PDB entry 6G0O | X-ray diffraction, 1.40 A resolution | chains A and B

[Chain A]
Protein: Bromodomain-containing protein 4
From: Homo sapiens
Reference sequence: O60885 (BRD4_HUMAN); numbering as in UniProt (aligned over 42-168)
Sequence (127 residues; each row starts with the number of its first residue):
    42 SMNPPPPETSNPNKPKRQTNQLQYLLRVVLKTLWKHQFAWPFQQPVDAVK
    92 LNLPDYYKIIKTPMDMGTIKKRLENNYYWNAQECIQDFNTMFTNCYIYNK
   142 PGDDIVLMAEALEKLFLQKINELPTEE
Unresolved in the structure: 167-168
Differences from the reference sequence: conflict Met-43 (Thr in O60885)
UniProt features mapped onto this chain:
  - site: Asn-140 (Acetylated histone binding)
  - cross-link: Lys-99 (Glycyl lysine isopeptide (Lys-Gly) (interchain with G-Cter in SUMO2))
What the authors report for this chain:
  - binding site for Transcriptional regulator ATRX (chain B): Asn-140

[Chain B]
Protein: Transcriptional regulator ATRX
Notes: EC 3.6.4.12
Reference sequence: P46100 (ATRX_HUMAN); residue numbers follow UniProt; this construct covers 1027-1037
Sequence (11 residues; row label = number of the first residue in the row):
  1027 HFPKGIKQIKY
Differences from the reference sequence: conflict Tyr-1037 (Asn in P46100)
Modified residues: Lys-1030 (N(6)-acetyllysine; ALY); Lys-1033 (N(6)-acetyllysine; ALY)
What the authors report for this chain:
  - post-translational modification sites: Lys-1030, Lys-1033

[Interface between chain A and chain B]
Contacting residue pairs - 22 pairs, chain A then chain B:
  Trp-81(A) / Lys-1033(B)
  Pro-82(A) / Lys-1033(B)
  Phe-83(A) / Lys-1030(B)
  Val-87(A) / Lys-1030(B)
  Leu-92(A) / Lys-1030(B)
  Leu-92(A) / Lys-1033(B)
  Asn-93(A) / Phe-1028(B)
  Leu-94(A) / Phe-1028(B)
  Pro-95(A) / Phe-1028(B)  hydrophobic
  Asp-96(A) / Phe-1028(B)
  Cys-136(A) / Lys-1030(B)
  Tyr-139(A) / His-1027(B)  hydrogen bond (backbone-side chain)
  Tyr-139(A) / Phe-1028(B)
  Asn-140(A) / Lys-1030(B)
  Lys-141(A) / His-1027(B)
  Asp-144(A) / Pro-1029(B)
  Asp-145(A) / Ile-1032(B)
  Asp-145(A) / Lys-1033(B)  hydrogen bond (side chain-backbone)
  Asp-145(A) / Gln-1034(B)
  Ile-146(A) / Lys-1030(B)
  Ile-146(A) / Lys-1033(B)
  Met-149(A) / Lys-1033(B)
Other interface residues (no listed pair), chain A (18 interface residues in all): Tyr-97
Other interface residues (no listed pair), chain B (8 interface residues in all): Gly-1031

[In short]
18 residues of chain A face 8 of chain B across their interface; the contacts include 2 hydrogen bonds. Polar
pairs include Tyr-139(A)/His-1027(B) and Asp-145(A)/Lys-1033(B). From the paper: a binding site for
Transcriptional regulator ATRX (chain B) at Asn-140(A); modification sites Lys-1030(B) and Lys-1033(B).
Chain A is Bromodomain-containing protein 4 (Homo sapiens) and chain B is Transcriptional regulator ATRX; the
structure, Crystal Structure of the first bromodomain of human BRD4 in complex with an acetylated ATRX peptide
..., was determined by X-ray diffraction together with 5NNC, 5NND, 5NNE, 5NNF, 5NNG, 6G0P and 3 further
entries from the same study.
